4YQM - chain A; structure by X-ray diffraction, 2.38 A resolution.

[Chain A]
Molecule: Glutathione S-transferase omega-1
Organism: Homo sapiens
Notes: EC 2.5.1.18, 1.8.5.1, 1.20.4.2
UniProtKB: P78417 (GSTO1_HUMAN); residues 1-241 here = UniProt positions 1-241
Chain sequence (244 residues; row label = number of the first residue in the row; numbers below 1 keep their minus sign (Ser-2 is residue -2)):
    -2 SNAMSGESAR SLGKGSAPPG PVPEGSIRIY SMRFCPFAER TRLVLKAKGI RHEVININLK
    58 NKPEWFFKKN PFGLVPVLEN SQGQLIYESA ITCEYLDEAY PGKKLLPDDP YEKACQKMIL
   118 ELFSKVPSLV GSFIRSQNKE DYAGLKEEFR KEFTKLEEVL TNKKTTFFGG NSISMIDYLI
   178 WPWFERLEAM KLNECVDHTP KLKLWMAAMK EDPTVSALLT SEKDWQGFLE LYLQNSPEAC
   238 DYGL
Not modelled in the structure: -2 to 4
Construct notes: expression tag (-2 to 0)
UniProt features mapped onto this chain:
  - active site: Cys32 (Nucleophile)
  - binding site (glutathione): Lys59, Val72, Glu85, Ser86
  - modified residue: Ser2 (N-acetylserine), Lys57 (N6-acetyllysine), Ser129 (Phosphoserine), Lys143 (N6-acetyllysine), Lys148 (N6-acetyllysine), Lys152 (N6-acetyllysine)
  - natural variant: Ala140 (A140D: In allele GSTO1*C), Glu155 (deletion: In allele GSTO1*B)
  - mutagenesis: Cys32 (C32A: Loss of activity)
Covalently attached groups: 2-chloro-N-[4-chloro-3-(dimethylsulfamoyl)phenyl]acetamide (4G9) linked to Cys32
Residues lining bound ligands: 4G9 (2-chloro-N-[4-chloro-3-(dimethylsulfamoyl)phenyl]acetamide): Phe31, Pro33, Phe34, Leu56, Val72, Pro124, Val127, Gly128, Ile131, Arg132, Trp180, Trp222, Phe225, Leu226, Tyr229
From the paper describing this entry:
  - binding site for 4G9: Cys32, Pro33, Phe34, Leu56, Pro124, Val127, Gly128, Ile131, Trp180, Trp222, Phe225, Leu226, Tyr229
  - catalytic residues: Cys32
  - conformationally variable residues (helix shift, side-chain flip): Lys122 to Arg132, Trp222, Tyr229

[Overview]
Covalently linked compound 4G9: at Cys32. UniProt lists active-site residue Cys32, 4 glutathione-binding
residues and one mutagenesis site. The paper reports the catalytic residue Cys32; a binding site for 4G9 at
Cys32, Pro33 and Phe34 among others.
Chain A is Glutathione S-transferase omega-1 (Homo sapiens); the structure, Glutathione S-transferase Omega 1
bound to covalent inhibitor C1-27, was determined by X-ray diffraction (same publication as 4YQU and 4YQV).
